9CL5 - chains Ba and Cb of the 12 polymer chains in the assembly; structure by electron microscopy, 2.48 A resolution.

[Chain Ba]
Name: Methane monooxygenase/ammonia monooxygenase subunit A
Organism: Methylocystis sp. ATCC 49242
Reference sequence: A0A5R8QJU8 (A0A5R8QJU8_9HYPH); residues 9-252 here = UniProt positions 9-252
Amino-acid sequence (244 residues; each row starts with the number of its first residue):
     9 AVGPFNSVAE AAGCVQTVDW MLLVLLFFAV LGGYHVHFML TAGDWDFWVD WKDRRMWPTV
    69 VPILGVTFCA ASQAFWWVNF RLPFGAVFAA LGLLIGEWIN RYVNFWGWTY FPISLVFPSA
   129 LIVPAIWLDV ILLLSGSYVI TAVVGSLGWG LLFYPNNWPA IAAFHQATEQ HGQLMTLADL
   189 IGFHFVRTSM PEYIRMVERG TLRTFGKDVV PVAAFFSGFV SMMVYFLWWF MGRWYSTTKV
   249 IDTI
Sequence notes: conflict V151 (Ile in A0A5R8QJU8)

[Chain Cb]
Name: Particulate methane monooxygenase subunit C
Organism: Methylocystis sp. ATCC 49242
Reference sequence: W6D653 (W6D653_9HYPH); residues 16-256 here = UniProt positions 16-256
Amino-acid sequence (241 residues; numbered 16 to 256; the number before each row is that of its first residue):
    16 ESVVDLRGMW IGLVLLNVFY LIVRIYEQVF GWRAGLDSFA PEFQTYWMSI LWTEIPLELV
    76 SGLGLAGYLW KTRDRNVDAV TPREEMRRLV VLVQWLVVYG IAIYWGASFF TEQDGTWHMT
   136 VIRDTDFTPS HIIEFYMSYP IYSVIAVGAF FYAKTRIPYF AHGYSLAFLI VAIGPFMIIP
   196 NVGLNEWGHT FWFMEELFVA PLHWGFVFFG WMALGVFGVV LQILMRIHAL VGKEGVKLLT
   256 E
Sequence notes: conflict V29 (Ala in W6D653), L30 (Val in W6D653), T96 (Ala in W6D653), M240 (Gly in W6D653), V246 (Ile in W6D653), K252 (Ala in W6D653)
Metal / ion sites: Cu ion: N200, H204, H218

[Interface between chain Ba and chain Cb]
Residue-residue contacts (28; chain Ba residue first):
  R63(Ba) with W202(Cb); F206(Cb)
  M64(Ba) with F206(Cb), hydrophobic
  T67(Ba) with W202(Cb), hydrogen bond
  V147(Ba) with I188(Cb), hydrophobic
  T209(Ba) with T205(Cb), hydrogen bond (side chain-backbone); M209(Cb)
  R211(Ba) with H204(Cb); T205(Cb); M209(Cb), hydrogen bond (side chain-backbone); E211(Cb), salt bridge
  T212(Ba) with T205(Cb)
  F213(Ba) with R138(Cb); D139(Cb); T205(Cb)
  D216(Ba) with D141(Cb)
  V220(Ba) with D141(Cb); W202(Cb), hydrophobic
  F224(Ba) with G198(Cb); L199(Cb), hydrophobic; W202(Cb), hydrophobic
  F227(Ba) with P195(Cb); N196(Cb); L199(Cb), hydrophobic; F224(Cb), hydrophobic
  M230(Ba) with M192(Cb), hydrophobic; P195(Cb), hydrophobic
  M231(Ba) with F224(Cb), hydrophobic
Other interface residues (no listed pair), chain Ba (18 interface residues in all): V151, L210, A221, F223
Other interface residues (no listed pair), chain Cb (21 interface residues in all): T140, F191, E201, F208, E210

[Summary]
The interface between chain Ba and chain Cb involves 18 residues on one side and 21 on the other; the contacts
include 3 hydrogen bonds and 1 salt bridge. Polar pairs include R211(Ba)-E211(Cb), T67(Ba)-W202(Cb) and
T209(Ba)-T205(Cb). N200(Cb), H204(Cb) and H218(Cb) form the Cu ion site.
Chain Ba is Methane monooxygenase/ammonia monooxygenase subunit A and chain Cb is Particulate methane
monooxygenase subunit C, both from Methylocystis sp. ATCC 49242; the structure, particulate methane
monooxygenase in native membranes, was determined by electron microscopy (same publication as 9CL1, 9CL2,
9CL3, 9CL4 and 9CL6).
